1N4X - chains L and H; structure by X-ray diffraction, 1.70 A resolution.

# Chain L
Molecule: immunoglobulin kappa chain variable region
Organism: Mus musculus
Reference sequence: Q99M37 (Q99M37); aligned to UniProt positions 23-132 over residues 1-110 (the alignment contains insertions or deletions, so no single offset holds)
Amino-acid sequence (113 residues; each row starts with the number of its first residue; numbering starts at 0):
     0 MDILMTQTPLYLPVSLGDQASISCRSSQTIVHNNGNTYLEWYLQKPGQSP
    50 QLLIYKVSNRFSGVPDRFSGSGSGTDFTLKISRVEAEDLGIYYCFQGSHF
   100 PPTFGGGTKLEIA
Differences from the reference sequence: initiating methionine (0); cloning artifact (111-112)
Disulfide bonds: Cys23-Cys93

# Chain H
Molecule: immunoglobulin heavy chain variable region
Organism: Mus musculus
Reference sequence: Q921A6 (Q921A6_MOUSE); aligned to UniProt positions 2-115 over residues 304-417 (the alignment contains insertions or deletions, so no single offset holds)
Amino-acid sequence (120 residues; numbered 301 to 420; the number before each row is that of its first residue):
   301 EVQLQQSGPELKKPGETVKISCKATNYAFTDYSMHWVKQAPGGDLKYVGW
   351 INTETDEPTFADDFKGRFAFSLDTSTSTAFLQINNLKNEDTATYFCVRDR
   401 HDYGEIFTYWGQGTTVTVSA
Differences from the reference sequence: cloning artifact (301-303, 418-420)
Disulfide bonds: Cys322-Cys396

# How chain L and chain H interact
Residue-residue contacts (29; chain L residue first):
  Met0(L) - Lys346(H)
  Met0(L) - Asp362(H)
  His31(L) - Glu405(H)  salt bridge
  Tyr37(L) - Glu405(H)  hydrogen bond
  Glu39(L) - Glu405(H)
  Glu39(L) - Ile406(H)
  Tyr41(L) - Phe407(H)  hydrogen bond (side chain-backbone)
  Tyr41(L) - Trp410(H)
  Gln43(L) - Gln339(H)  hydrogen bond
  Gln43(L) - Phe395(H)
  Ser48(L) - Phe395(H)
  Ser48(L) - Trp410(H)
  Ser48(L) - Gly411(H)
  Pro49(L) - Trp410(H)
  Leu51(L) - Ile406(H)  hydrophobic
  Tyr54(L) - Ile406(H)  hydrophobic
  Phe60(L) - Thr408(H)
  Tyr92(L) - Gln339(H)  hydrogen bond
  Tyr92(L) - Gly343(H)  hydrogen bond (side chain-backbone)
  Tyr92(L) - Leu345(H)  hydrophobic
  Phe94(L) - Glu405(H)
  Phe94(L) - Phe407(H)  hydrophobic
  Gly96(L) - Glu405(H)
  Phe99(L) - Tyr347(H)  hydrophobic
  Pro100(L) - Ala361(H)  hydrophobic
  Pro101(L) - Tyr347(H)
  Phe103(L) - Leu345(H)  hydrophobic
  Phe103(L) - Trp410(H)  hydrophobic
  Gly105(L) - Asp344(H)
Other interface residues (no listed pair), chain L (22 interface residues in all): Asn33, Lys55, Gly104
Other interface residues (no listed pair), chain H (22 interface residues in all): Val337, Trp350, Thr359, Phe360, Arg400, Gly404, Gln412

# Overview
The chain L/chain H interface involves 22 residues from each chain, with 5 hydrogen bonds and 1 salt bridge.
Polar contacts include His31(L)-Glu405(H), Tyr37(L)-Glu405(H) and Tyr41(L)-Phe407(H).
Chain L is immunoglobulin kappa chain variable region and chain H is immunoglobulin heavy chain variable
region, both from Mus musculus; the structure, Structure of scFv 1696 at acidic pH, was determined by X-ray
diffraction.
